PDB entry 7D6R | X-ray diffraction, 1.60 A resolution | chains A and C of the 7 polymer chains in the assembly

# Chain A
Molecule: rRNA N-glycosylase
Source organism: Escherichia coli
Notes: EC 3.2.2.22
Reference sequence: Q8XBV2 (Q8XBV2_ECOLX); residues 1-297 here correspond to UniProt positions 23-319 (UniProt number = residue number + 22)
Chain sequence (297 residues; each row starts with the number of its first residue):
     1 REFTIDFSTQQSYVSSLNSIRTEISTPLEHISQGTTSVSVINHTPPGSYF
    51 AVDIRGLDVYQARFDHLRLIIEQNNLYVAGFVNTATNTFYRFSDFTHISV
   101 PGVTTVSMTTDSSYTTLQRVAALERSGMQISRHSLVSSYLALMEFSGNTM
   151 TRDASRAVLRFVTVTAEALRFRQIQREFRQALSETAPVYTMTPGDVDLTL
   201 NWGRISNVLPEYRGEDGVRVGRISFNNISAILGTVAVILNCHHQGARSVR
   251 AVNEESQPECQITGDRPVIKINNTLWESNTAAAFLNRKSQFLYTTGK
Unresolved in the structure: 242-256
Cystine bridges: Cys-241/Cys-260
Reported in the primary citation:
  - binding site for MMA betaAla peptide: Glu-72, Tyr-77, Val-78, Asp-94, Ser-112, Tyr-114, Thr-115, Glu-167, Arg-170, Thr-199, Gly-203
  - catalytic residues: Glu-167, Arg-170 (citing earlier work)

# Chain C
Molecule: Shiga toxin 2 B subunit
Source organism: Escherichia coli
Reference sequence: Q7DJJ2 (Q7DJJ2_ECOLX); residues 1-70 here correspond to UniProt positions 20-89 (UniProt number = residue number + 19)
Chain sequence (70 residues; each row starts with the number of its first residue):
     1 ADCAKGKIEFSKYNEDDTFTVKVDGKEYWTSRWNLQPLLQSAQLTGMTVT
    51 IKSSTCESGSGFAEVQFNND
Cystine bridges: Cys-3/Cys-56
Reported in the primary citation:
  - binding site for MMA betaAla peptide: Lys-5, Asp-70
  - mutagenesis - W29A, W33A, G61A: decreased binding to MMbetaA-tet

# Chain A / chain C interface
Pairs across the interface (24):
  Gln-261(A) / Asn-69(C)  hydrogen bond (side chain-backbone)
  Gln-261(A) / Asp-70(C)  hydrogen bond (side chain-backbone)
  Ile-262(A) / Asn-69(C)
  Thr-263(A) / Met-47(C)
  Thr-263(A) / Asn-68(C)  hydrogen bond (side chain-backbone)
  Thr-263(A) / Asn-69(C)  hydrogen bond
  Gly-264(A) / Thr-45(C)
  Gly-264(A) / Gly-46(C)
  Gly-264(A) / Met-47(C)
  Gly-264(A) / Asp-70(C)
  Asp-265(A) / Lys-7(C)  salt bridge
  Asp-265(A) / Thr-45(C)  hydrogen bond (backbone-backbone)
  Asp-265(A) / Gly-46(C)
  Arg-266(A) / Leu-44(C)  hydrogen bond (side chain-backbone)
  Arg-266(A) / Thr-45(C)  hydrogen bond (backbone-backbone)
  Ser-278(A) / Thr-45(C)  hydrogen bond
  Asn-279(A) / Thr-45(C)
  Ala-282(A) / Ser-41(C)  hydrogen bond (backbone-side chain)
  Leu-285(A) / Ser-41(C)
  Asn-286(A) / Pro-37(C)
  Asn-286(A) / Ser-41(C)
  Arg-287(A) / Pro-37(C)
  Lys-288(A) / Asn-34(C)  hydrogen bond
  Lys-288(A) / Pro-37(C)
Other interface residues (no listed pair), chain A (14 interface residues in all): Ile-269
Other interface residues (no listed pair), chain C (12 interface residues in all): Leu-38

# Overview
Chain A and chain C form an interface of 14 and 12 residues respectively, with 10 hydrogen bonds and 1 salt
bridge. Polar contacts include Asp-265(A)/Lys-7(C), Gln-261(A)/Asn-69(C) and Gln-261(A)/Asp-70(C). The paper
reports catalytic residues Glu-167(A) and Arg-170(A); W29A, W33A and G61A of chain C reduce binding to
MMbetaA-tet.
Chain A is rRNA N-glycosylase and chain C is Shiga toxin 2 B subunit, both from Escherichia coli; the
structure, Crystal structure of the Stx2a complexed with MMA betaAla peptide, was determined by X-ray
diffraction (same publication as 7D6Q).
